PDB entry 6F42 | electron microscopy, 5.50 A resolution (low resolution: residue-level contacts below are approximate; hydrogen-bond / salt-bridge calls are withheld) | chains A and H of the 22 polymer chains in the assembly

Chain A:
Protein: DNA-directed RNA polymerase III subunit RPC1
Source organism: Saccharomyces cerevisiae (strain ATCC 204508 / S288c)
Notes: EC 2.7.7.6
Reference sequence: P04051 (RPC1_YEAST); residues 1-1460 here = UniProt positions 1-1460
Chain sequence (1460 residues; numbered 1 to 1460; the number before each row is that of its first residue):
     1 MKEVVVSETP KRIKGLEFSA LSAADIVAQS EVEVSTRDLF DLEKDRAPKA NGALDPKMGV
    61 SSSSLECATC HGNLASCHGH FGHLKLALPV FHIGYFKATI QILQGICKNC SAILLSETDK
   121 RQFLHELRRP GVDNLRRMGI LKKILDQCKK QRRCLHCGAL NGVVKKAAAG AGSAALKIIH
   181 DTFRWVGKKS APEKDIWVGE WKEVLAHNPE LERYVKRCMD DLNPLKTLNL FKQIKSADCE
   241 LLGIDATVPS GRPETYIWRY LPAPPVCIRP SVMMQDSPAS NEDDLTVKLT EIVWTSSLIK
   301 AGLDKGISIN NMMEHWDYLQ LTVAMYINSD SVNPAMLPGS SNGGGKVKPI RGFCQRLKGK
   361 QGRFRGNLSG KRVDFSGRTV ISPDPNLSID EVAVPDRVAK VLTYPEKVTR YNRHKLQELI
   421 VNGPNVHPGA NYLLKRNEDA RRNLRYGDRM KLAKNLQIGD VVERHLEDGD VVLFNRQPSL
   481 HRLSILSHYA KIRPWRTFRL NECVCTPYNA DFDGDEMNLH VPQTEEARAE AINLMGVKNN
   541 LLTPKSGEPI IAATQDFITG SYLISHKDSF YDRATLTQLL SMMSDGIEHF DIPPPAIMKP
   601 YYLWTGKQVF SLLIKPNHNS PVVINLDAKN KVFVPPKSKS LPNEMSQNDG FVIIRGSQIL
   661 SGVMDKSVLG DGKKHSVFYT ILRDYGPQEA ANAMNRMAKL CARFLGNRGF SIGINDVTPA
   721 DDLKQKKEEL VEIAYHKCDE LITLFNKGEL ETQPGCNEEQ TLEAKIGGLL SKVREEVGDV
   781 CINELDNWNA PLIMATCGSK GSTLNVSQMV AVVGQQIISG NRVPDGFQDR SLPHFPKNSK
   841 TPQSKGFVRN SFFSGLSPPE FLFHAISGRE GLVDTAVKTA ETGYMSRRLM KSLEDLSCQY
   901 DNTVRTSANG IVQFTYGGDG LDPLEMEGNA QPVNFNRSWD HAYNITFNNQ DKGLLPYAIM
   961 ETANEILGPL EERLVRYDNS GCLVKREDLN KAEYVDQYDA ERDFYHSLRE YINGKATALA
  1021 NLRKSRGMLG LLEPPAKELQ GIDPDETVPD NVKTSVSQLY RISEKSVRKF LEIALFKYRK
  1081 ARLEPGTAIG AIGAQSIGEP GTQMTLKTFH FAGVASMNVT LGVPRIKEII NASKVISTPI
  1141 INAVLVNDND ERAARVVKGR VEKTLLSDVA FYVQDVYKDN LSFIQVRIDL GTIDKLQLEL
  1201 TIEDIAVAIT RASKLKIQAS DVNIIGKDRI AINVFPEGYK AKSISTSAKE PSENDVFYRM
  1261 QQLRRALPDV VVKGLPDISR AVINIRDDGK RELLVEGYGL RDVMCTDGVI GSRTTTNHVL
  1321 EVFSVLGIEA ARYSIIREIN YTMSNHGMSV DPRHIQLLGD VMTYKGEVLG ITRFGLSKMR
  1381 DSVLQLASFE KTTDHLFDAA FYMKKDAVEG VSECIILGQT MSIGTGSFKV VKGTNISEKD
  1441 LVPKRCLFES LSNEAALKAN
Unresolved in the structure: 1, 169-174, 335-347, 1101-1116, 1237-1252, 1451-1460
Bound ions: Zn2+ site 1: Cys67, Cys70, His80; Zn2+ site 2: Cys107, Cys110, Cys154, Cys157
Swiss-Prot annotation at these positions:
  - region: Pro858 to Glu870 (Bridging helix)
  - binding site (Zn(2+)): Cys67, Cys70, Cys77, His80, Cys107, Cys110, Cys154
  - binding site (Mg(2+)): Asp511, Asp513, Asp515
  - mutagenesis: Thr506 (T506I: Temperature-sensitive), Asn509 (N509Y: Temperature-sensitive), Asn518 (N518Q: Temperature-sensitive)

Chain H:
Protein: DNA-directed RNA polymerases I, II, and III subunit RPABC3
Source organism: Saccharomyces cerevisiae (strain ATCC 204508 / S288c)
Reference sequence: P20436 (RPAB3_YEAST); residue numbers follow UniProt; this construct covers 1-146
Chain sequence (146 residues; row label = number of the first residue in the row):
     1 MSNTLFDDIF QVSEVDPGRY NKVCRIEAAS TTQDQCKLTL DINVELFPVA AQDSLTVTIA
    61 SSLNLEDTPA NDSSATRSWR PPQAGDRSLA DDYDYVMYGT AYKFEEVSKD LIAVYYSFGG
   121 LLMRLEGNYR NLNNLKQENA YLLIRR
Unresolved in the structure: 68-73
Swiss-Prot annotation at these positions:
  - region: Asp16 to Thr39 (Non-specific ssDNA binding)
  - modified residue: Ser2 (N-acetylserine), Thr68 (Phosphothreonine)

Interface between chain A and chain H:
Pairs across the interface (71; chain A residue first):
  His566(A) - Tyr20(H)
  Lys567(A) - Tyr20(H)
  Asp568(A) - Lys22(H)
  Asp568(A) - Val23(H)
  Phe570(A) - Lys22(H)
  Phe570(A) - Val23(H)
  Phe570(A) - Asn43(H)
  Arg573(A) - Trp79(H)
  Asp591(A) - Arg77(H)
  Asp591(A) - Ser78(H)
  Ile592(A) - Ser78(H)
  Ile592(A) - Trp79(H)
  Pro593(A) - Trp79(H)
  Pro594(A) - Trp79(H)
  Pro594(A) - Tyr98(H)
  Pro595(A) - Trp79(H)
  Pro595(A) - Tyr98(H)
  Ala596(A) - Met97(H)
  Ala596(A) - Tyr98(H)
  Ala596(A) - Phe118(H)
  Ile597(A) - Asn43(H)
  Ile597(A) - Tyr95(H)
  Met598(A) - Val96(H)
  Met598(A) - Tyr141(H)
  Lys599(A) - Ala90(H)
  Lys599(A) - Tyr93(H)
  Lys599(A) - Asp94(H)
  Lys599(A) - Val96(H)
  Pro600(A) - Leu46(H)
  Pro600(A) - Asp94(H)
  Tyr602(A) - Trp79(H)
  Tyr602(A) - Pro81(H)
  Tyr602(A) - Pro82(H)
  Thr605(A) - Gly119(H)
  Lys607(A) - Gly120(H)
  His618(A) - Arg77(H)
  Leu641(A) - Arg124(H)
  Pro642(A) - Tyr115(H)
  Pro642(A) - Arg124(H)
  Glu644(A) - Leu122(H)
  Met645(A) - Arg25(H)
  Ser646(A) - Arg25(H)
  Asp649(A) - Tyr20(H)
  Ile659(A) - Gly119(H)
  Ile659(A) - Gly120(H)
  Leu660(A) - Thr100(H)
  Leu660(A) - Tyr102(H)
  Leu660(A) - Ser117(H)
  Leu660(A) - Gly120(H)
  Leu660(A) - Leu122(H)
  Leu785(A) - Arg19(H)
  Asp786(A) - Arg19(H)
  Asn787(A) - Arg19(H)
  Asn787(A) - Tyr20(H)
  Asn787(A) - Asn21(H)
  Trp788(A) - Asn21(H)
  Leu792(A) - Arg19(H)
  Phe947(A) - Lys136(H)
  Leu1022(A) - Glu106(H)
  Arg1026(A) - Lys109(H)
  Arg1026(A) - Asp110(H)
  Arg1026(A) - Tyr129(H)
  Asn1051(A) - Tyr129(H)
  Asn1051(A) - Leu132(H)
  Thr1054(A) - Leu132(H)
  Ser1055(A) - Tyr129(H)
  Gln1058(A) - Phe104(H)
  Gln1058(A) - Leu135(H)
  Leu1059(A) - Phe104(H)
  Leu1059(A) - Glu106(H)
  Leu1059(A) - Ile112(H)
Interface residues without a listed pair, chain A (48 interface residues in all): Ser569, Phe590, Trp604, Gln608, Ser640, Gln647, Asn648, Ser661
Interface residues without a listed pair, chain H (44 interface residues in all): Gly18, Asp41, Glu105, Ser108, Asn134

Overview:
48 residues of chain A face 44 of chain H across their interface. Cys67(A), Cys70(A) and His80(A) coordinate
Zn2+ site 1. From UniProt: 7 Zn2+-binding residues, 3 Mg2+-binding residues and 3 mutagenesis sites on chain
A.
Chain A is DNA-directed RNA polymerase III subunit RPC1 and chain H is DNA-directed RNA polymerases I, II, and
III subunit RPABC3, both from Saccharomyces cerevisiae (strain ATCC 204508 / S288c); the structure, RNA
Polymerase III closed complex CC1, was determined by electron microscopy (same publication as 6F40, 6F41 and
6F44).
